8BDB - chains M and O of the 8 polymer chains in the assembly; structure by X-ray diffraction, 1.70 A resolution.

== Chain M ==
Molecule: Ribulose bisphosphate carboxylase large chain
From: Griffithsia monilis
Notes: EC 4.1.1.39
UniProt: A7UM67 (A7UM67_GRIMO); numbering as in UniProt (aligned over 3-482)
Amino-acid sequence (480 residues; row label = number of the first residue in the row):
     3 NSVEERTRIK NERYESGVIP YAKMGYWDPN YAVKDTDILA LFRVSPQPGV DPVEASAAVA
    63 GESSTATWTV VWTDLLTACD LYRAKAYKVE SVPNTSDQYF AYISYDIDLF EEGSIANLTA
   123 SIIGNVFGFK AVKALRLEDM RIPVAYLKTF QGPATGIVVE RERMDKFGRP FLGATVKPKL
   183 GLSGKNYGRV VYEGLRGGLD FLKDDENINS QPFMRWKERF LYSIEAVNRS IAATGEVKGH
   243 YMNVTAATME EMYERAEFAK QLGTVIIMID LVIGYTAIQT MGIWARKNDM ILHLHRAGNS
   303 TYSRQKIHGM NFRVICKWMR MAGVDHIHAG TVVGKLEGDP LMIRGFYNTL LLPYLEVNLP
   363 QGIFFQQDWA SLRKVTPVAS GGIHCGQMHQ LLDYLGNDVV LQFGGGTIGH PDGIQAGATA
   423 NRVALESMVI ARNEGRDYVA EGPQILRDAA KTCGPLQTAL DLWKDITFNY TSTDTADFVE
Disordered / not traced: 3
Modified residues: Leu-174 ((2S,3R)-2-amino-3-hydroxy-4-methylpentanoic acid; HL2); Lys-205 (lysine nz-carboxylic acid; KCX)
Bound ions: Mg2+: Lys-205, Asp-207, Glu-208 (together with 2-carboxyarabinitol-1,5-diphosphate)
Residues lining bound ligands:
  - bicarbonate ion (BCT), molecule 1: Leu-41, Arg-143, Val-359, Phe-366, Phe-367, Gln-368
  - bicarbonate ion (BCT), molecule 2: Pro-445, Gln-446, Arg-449
  - bicarbonate ion (BCT), molecule 3: Thr-469, Phe-470, Asn-471, Tyr-472
  - 2-carboxyarabinitol-1,5-diphosphate (CAP): Glu-64, Thr-69, Trp-70, Asn-127, Thr-177, Lys-179, Lys-181, Lys-205, Asp-207, Glu-208, His-297, Arg-298, His-330, Lys-337, Leu-338, Ser-382, Gly-383, Gly-384, Gln-404, Phe-405, Gly-406, Gly-407

== Chain O ==
Molecule: Ribulose bisphosphate carboxylase large chain
From: Griffithsia monilis
Notes: EC 4.1.1.39
UniProt: A7UM67 (A7UM67_GRIMO); residue numbers follow UniProt; this construct covers 3-482
Amino-acid sequence (480 residues; numbered 3 to 482; the number before each row is that of its first residue):
     3 NSVEERTRIK NERYESGVIP YAKMGYWDPN YAVKDTDILA LFRVSPQPGV DPVEASAAVA
    63 GESSTATWTV VWTDLLTACD LYRAKAYKVE SVPNTSDQYF AYISYDIDLF EEGSIANLTA
   123 SIIGNVFGFK AVKALRLEDM RIPVAYLKTF QGPATGIVVE RERMDKFGRP FLGATVKPKL
   183 GLSGKNYGRV VYEGLRGGLD FLKDDENINS QPFMRWKERF LYSIEAVNRS IAATGEVKGH
   243 YMNVTAATME EMYERAEFAK QLGTVIIMID LVIGYTAIQT MGIWARKNDM ILHLHRAGNS
   303 TYSRQKIHGM NFRVICKWMR MAGVDHIHAG TVVGKLEGDP LMIRGFYNTL LLPYLEVNLP
   363 QGIFFQQDWA SLRKVTPVAS GGIHCGQMHQ LLDYLGNDVV LQFGGGTIGH PDGIQAGATA
   423 NRVALESMVI ARNEGRDYVA EGPQILRDAA KTCGPLQTAL DLWKDITFNY TSTDTADFVE
Disordered / not traced: 3
Modified residues: Leu-174 ((2S,3R)-2-amino-3-hydroxy-4-methylpentanoic acid; HL2); Lys-205 (lysine nz-carboxylic acid; KCX); Cys-455 (carboxymethylated cysteine; CCS)
Bound ions: Mg2+: Lys-205, Asp-207, Glu-208 (together with 2-carboxyarabinitol-1,5-diphosphate)
Residues lining bound ligands:
  - bicarbonate ion (BCT), molecule 1: Val-334, Val-335, Pro-342, Tyr-396, Asn-471
  - bicarbonate ion (BCT), molecule 2: Arg-346, Asn-350, Gln-363
  - bicarbonate ion (BCT), molecule 3: Pro-445, Gln-446, Arg-449
  - 2-carboxyarabinitol-1,5-diphosphate (CAP), molecule 1: Glu-64, Thr-69, Trp-70, Asn-127
  - 2-carboxyarabinitol-1,5-diphosphate (CAP), molecule 2: Thr-177, Lys-179, Lys-181, Lys-205, Asp-207, Glu-208, His-297, Arg-298, His-330, Lys-337, Leu-338, Ser-382, Gly-383, Gly-384, Gln-404, Phe-405, Gly-406, Gly-407

== Interface between chain M and chain O ==
Residue-residue contacts - 11 pairs, chain M then chain O:
  Lys-187(M) with Phe-169(O)
  Arg-217(M) with Arg-288(O); Arg-375(O)
  Lys-219(M) with Arg-288(O); Lys-289(O), hydrogen bond (side chain-backbone); Asp-291(O), salt bridge
  Glu-220(M) with Arg-375(O), salt bridge
  Leu-223(M) with Asp-291(O)
  Tyr-224(M) with Glu-164(O)
  Glu-256(M) with Lys-289(O)
  Phe-260(M) with Asp-291(O)
Other interface residues (no listed pair), chain M (9 interface residues in all): Pro-214
Other interface residues (no listed pair), chain O (12 interface residues in all): Lys-150, Val-161, Arg-165, Asp-167, Asn-290, Ser-373

== In short ==
9 residues of chain M face 12 of chain O across their interface; the contacts include 1 hydrogen bond and 2
salt bridges. Polar pairs include Lys-219(M)/Asp-291(O), Glu-220(M)/Arg-375(O) and Lys-219(M)/Lys-289(O).
Bound to chain M: 2-carboxyarabinitol-1,5-diphosphate and 3 copies of bicarbonate ion.
Chain M is Ribulose bisphosphate carboxylase large chain and chain O is Ribulose bisphosphate carboxylase
large chain, both from Griffithsia monilis; the structure, Ribulose-1,5-bisphosphate carboxylase/oxygenase
from Griffithsia monilis, was determined by X-ray diffraction.
